8D53 - chains G and D of the 6 polymer chains in the assembly; structure by X-ray diffraction, 3.24 A resolution.

# Chain G
Molecule: Envelope glycoprotein gp120
Organism: Human immunodeficiency virus 1
Sequence (446 residues; row label = number of the first residue in the row; note: 32 numbers in that range are skipped by the numbering (no residue carries them; nothing is unmodelled there)):
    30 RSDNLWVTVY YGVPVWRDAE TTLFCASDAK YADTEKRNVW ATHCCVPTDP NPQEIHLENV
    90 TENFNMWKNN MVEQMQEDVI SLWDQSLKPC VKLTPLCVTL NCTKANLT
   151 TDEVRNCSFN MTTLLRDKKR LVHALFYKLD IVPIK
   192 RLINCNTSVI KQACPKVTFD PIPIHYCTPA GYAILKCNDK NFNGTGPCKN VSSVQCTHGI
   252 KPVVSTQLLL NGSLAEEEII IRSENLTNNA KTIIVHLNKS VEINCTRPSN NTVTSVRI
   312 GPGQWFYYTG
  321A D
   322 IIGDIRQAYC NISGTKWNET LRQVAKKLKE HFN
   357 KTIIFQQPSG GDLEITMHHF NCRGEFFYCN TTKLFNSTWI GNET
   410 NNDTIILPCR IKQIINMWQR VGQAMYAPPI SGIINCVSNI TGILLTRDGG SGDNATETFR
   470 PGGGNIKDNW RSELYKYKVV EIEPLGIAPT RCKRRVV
Disulfide bonds: Cys-54/Cys-74, Cys-119/Cys-205, Cys-126/Cys-196, Cys-131/Cys-157, Cys-218/Cys-247, Cys-228/Cys-239, Cys-296/Cys-331, Cys-378/Cys-445, Cys-385/Cys-418
Glycans and other covalent adducts: glycan linked to Asn-88, Asn-262, Asn-332, Asn-339; N-acetylglucosamine (NAG) linked to Asn-130, Asn-156, Asn-160, Asn-197, Asn-234, Asn-241, Asn-289, Asn-295, Asn-301, Asn-386, Asn-448

# Chain D
Molecule: 35O22scFV Heavy chain variable
Organism: Homo sapiens
Notes: antibody fragment or engineered binder
Sequence (117 residues; numbered 1 to 110 plus 17 insertion-coded residues; 10 numbers in that range are skipped by the numbering (no residue carries them; nothing is unmodelled there); the number before each row is that of its first residue; a row labelled like 72A-72H holds insertion residues (72A, then the next letters in order)):
     1 QGQLVQSGAT TTKPGSSVKI SCKTSGYRFN FYHINWI
    47 WMGWIS
   52A P
    53 YSGDKNLAPA FQDRVNMTTD
72A-72H TEVPVTSF
    73 TSTGAAYME
82B-82C NL
    83 TSDDTGTYFC AKGLLRDG
100A-100F SSTWLP
   101 YLWGQGTLLT
Disulfide bonds: Cys-22/Cys-92

# Chain G / chain D interface
Residue-residue contacts (9):
  Asn-88(G) with Arg-28(D), hydrogen bond (backbone-side chain); Phe-31(D)
  Thr-90(G) with Arg-28(D), hydrogen bond; Pro-72D(D); Thr-72F(D); Ser-72G(D)
  Lys-240(G) with Thr-72A(D), hydrogen bond; Glu-72B(D), hydrogen bond (side chain-backbone); Pro-72D(D)
Interface residues without a listed pair, chain G (7 interface residues in all): Glu-87, Glu-91, Asn-92, Pro-238
Interface residues without a listed pair, chain D (8 interface residues in all): Tyr-53

# Summary
7 residues of chain G face 8 of chain D across their interface, with 4 hydrogen bonds. Among the polar pairs
are Asn-88(G)/Arg-28(D), Thr-90(G)/Arg-28(D) and Lys-240(G)/Glu-72B(D). N-acetylglucosamine is covalently
linked to Asn-88(G), Asn-130(G), Asn-156(G), Asn-160(G), Asn-197(G) and Asn-234(G) and 9 more.
Here chain G is Envelope glycoprotein gp120 (Human immunodeficiency virus 1) and chain D is 35O22scFV Heavy
chain variable (Homo sapiens). Entry 8D53 (Crystal Structure of Mosaic HIV-1 Envelope (MosM3.3) in Complex
with antibodies PGT124 and 35O22 at 3.25 ...) was determined by X-ray diffraction.
